5APJ - chains A and C; structure by X-ray diffraction, 2.08 A resolution.

Chain A:
Molecule: Nuclear receptor ror-gamma
From: Homo sapiens
Notes: fragment: ligand binding domain
UniProt: P51449 (RORG_HUMAN); numbering as in UniProt (aligned over 265-507)
Sequence (266 residues; row label = number of the first residue in the row):
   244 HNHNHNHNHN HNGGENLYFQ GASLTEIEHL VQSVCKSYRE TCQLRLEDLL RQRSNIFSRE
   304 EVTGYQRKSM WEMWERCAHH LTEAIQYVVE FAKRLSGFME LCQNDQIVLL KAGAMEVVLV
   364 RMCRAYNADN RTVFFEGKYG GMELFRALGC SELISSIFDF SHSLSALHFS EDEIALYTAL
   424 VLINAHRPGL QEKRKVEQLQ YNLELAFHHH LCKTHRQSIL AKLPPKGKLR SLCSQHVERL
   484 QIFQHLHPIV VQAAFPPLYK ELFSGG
Not modelled in the structure: 244-257, 508-509
Differences from the reference sequence: expression tag (244-264, 508-509)
Curated features (UniProtKB/Swiss-Prot):
  - motif: Leu-501 to Phe-506 (AF-2)
Metal / ion sites: Na+: Cys-366, Tyr-369, Ser-408
Ligand contacts: 76E (2-chloro-6-fluoro-N-[4-[3-(trifluoromethyl)phenyl]sulfonyl-3,5-dihydro-2H-1,4-benzoxazepin-7-yl]benzamide): Trp-317, Cys-320, Ala-321, His-323, Leu-324, Met-358, Val-361, Met-365, Val-376, Phe-377, Phe-378, Phe-388, Leu-391, Cys-393, Leu-396, Ile-397, Ile-400, Phe-401, His-479, Tyr-502

Chain C:
Molecule: Nuclear receptor coactivator 2
From: Homo sapiens
UniProt: E7EWM1 (E7EWM1_HUMAN); residues 686-697 here = UniProt positions 686-697
Sequence (12 residues; numbered 686 to 697; the number before each row is that of its first residue):
   686 KHKILHRLLQ DS
Not modelled in the structure: 686-687

Chain A / chain C interface:
Pairs across the interface - 20 pairs, chain A then chain C:
  Val-332(A) / Leu-693(C)  hydrophobic
  Lys-336(A) / Leu-693(C)  hydrogen bond (side chain-backbone)
  Lys-336(A) / Leu-694(C)
  Lys-336(A) / Asp-696(C)  hydrogen bond (side chain-backbone)
  Phe-341(A) / Leu-694(C)  hydrophobic
  Met-342(A) / Leu-694(C)
  Gln-346(A) / His-691(C)  hydrogen bond
  Gln-346(A) / Gln-695(C)  hydrogen bond
  Gln-349(A) / Leu-694(C)
  Ile-350(A) / Leu-690(C)  hydrophobic
  Ile-350(A) / His-691(C)
  Ile-350(A) / Leu-694(C)  hydrophobic
  Leu-353(A) / Leu-694(C)  hydrophobic
  Pro-500(A) / Ile-689(C)  hydrophobic
  Leu-501(A) / Ile-689(C)  hydrophobic
  Leu-501(A) / Leu-690(C)  hydrophobic
  Leu-501(A) / Leu-693(C)  hydrophobic
  Glu-504(A) / Lys-688(C)  hydrogen bond (side chain-backbone)
  Glu-504(A) / Ile-689(C)  hydrogen bond (side chain-backbone)
  Glu-504(A) / Leu-690(C)  hydrogen bond (side chain-backbone)
Interface residues without a listed pair, chain A (12 interface residues in all): Lys-354

Overview:
12 residues of chain A and 8 residues of chain C are in contact, with 7 hydrogen bonds. Polar pairs include
Lys-336(A)/Leu-693(C), Lys-336(A)/Asp-696(C) and Gln-346(A)/His-691(C). Chain A binds compound 76E. The Na+
site is built by Cys-366(A), Tyr-369(A) and Ser-408(A).
Here chain A is Nuclear receptor ror-gamma and chain C is Nuclear receptor coactivator 2, both from Homo
sapiens. Entry 5APJ (Ligand complex of RORg LBD) was determined by X-ray diffraction, deposited together with
5APH and 5APK.
